Entry 7Q5R (electron microscopy, 3.84 A resolution); this record covers chains M and HA of the 60 polymer chains in the assembly.

== Chain M (and HA) ==
Name: Acetyltransferase component of pyruvate dehydrogenase complex
From: Chaetomium thermophilum (strain DSM 1495 / CBS 144.50 / IMI 039719)
Notes: EC 2.3.1.12; chain HA of this document is another copy of the same molecule, construct and numbering; everything in this record applies to it too
UniProtKB: G0S4X6 (G0S4X6_CHATD); residues -228 to 230 here correspond to UniProt positions 1-459 (UniProt number = residue number + 229)
Chain sequence (459 residues; each row starts with the number of its first residue; numbers below 1 keep their minus sign (Met-228 is residue -228)):
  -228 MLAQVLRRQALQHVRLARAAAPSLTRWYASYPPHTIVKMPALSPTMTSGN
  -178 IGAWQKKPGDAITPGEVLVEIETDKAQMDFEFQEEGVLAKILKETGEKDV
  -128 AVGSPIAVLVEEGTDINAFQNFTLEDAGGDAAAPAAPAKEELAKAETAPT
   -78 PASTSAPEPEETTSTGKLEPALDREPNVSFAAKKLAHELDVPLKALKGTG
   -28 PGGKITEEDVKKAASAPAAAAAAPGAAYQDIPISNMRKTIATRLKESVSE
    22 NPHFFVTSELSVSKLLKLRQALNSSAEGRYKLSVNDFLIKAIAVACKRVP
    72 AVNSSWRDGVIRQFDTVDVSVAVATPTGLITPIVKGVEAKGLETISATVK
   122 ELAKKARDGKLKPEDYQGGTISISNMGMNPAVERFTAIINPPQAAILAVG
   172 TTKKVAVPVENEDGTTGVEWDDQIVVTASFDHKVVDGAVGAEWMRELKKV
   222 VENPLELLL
Not modelled in the structure: -228 to 20

== How chain M and chain HA interact ==
Pairs across the interface (28; chain M residue first):
  Pro23(M) - Ile159(HA)
  His24(M) - Ile159(HA)
  Phe25(M) - Thr157(HA)
  Phe25(M) - Ile159(HA)  hydrophobic
  Phe26(M) - Phe26(HA)  hydrophobic
  Phe26(M) - Phe156(HA)
  Phe26(M) - Thr157(HA)  hydrogen bond (backbone-side chain)
  Val27(M) - Arg155(HA)
  Val27(M) - Phe156(HA)  hydrophobic
  Thr28(M) - Ala152(HA)
  Thr28(M) - Glu154(HA)
  Thr28(M) - Arg155(HA)  hydrogen bond (backbone-backbone)
  Ser29(M) - Ala152(HA)  hydrogen bond (side chain-backbone)
  Glu30(M) - Glu154(HA)
  Glu30(M) - Lys174(HA)  salt bridge
  Arg155(M) - Arg155(HA)
  Val178(M) - Trp191(HA)
  Pro179(M) - Trp191(HA)
  Thr187(M) - Trp191(HA)
  Gly188(M) - Trp191(HA)
  His203(M) - Ile159(HA)
  Gly208(M) - Met147(HA)
  Ala212(M) - Asn150(HA)  hydrogen bond (backbone-side chain)
  Ala212(M) - Val153(HA)  hydrophobic
  Met215(M) - Ala152(HA)
  Arg216(M) - Asn150(HA)  hydrogen bond
  Arg216(M) - Pro151(HA)
  Arg216(M) - Ala152(HA)
Other interface residues (no listed pair), chain M (22 interface residues in all): Ala177, Val189, Glu213, Lys219
Other interface residues (no listed pair), chain HA (17 interface residues in all): Met149, Lys175, Ala177, Val189

== Summary ==
22 residues of chain M and 17 residues of chain HA are in contact, with 5 hydrogen bonds and 1 salt bridge.
Polar contacts include Glu30(M)-Lys174(HA), Phe26(M)-Thr157(HA) and Ser29(M)-Ala152(HA).
Chain M and chain HA are both Acetyltransferase component of pyruvate dehydrogenase complex (Chaetomium
thermophilum (strain DSM 1495 / CBS 144.50 / IMI 039719)); the structure, Protein community member pyruvate
dehydrogenase complex E2 core from C. thermophilum, was determined by electron microscopy, deposited together
with 7Q5Q and 7Q5S.
